Entry 6UQO (electron microscopy, 3.10 A resolution); this record covers chains I and J of the 22 polymer chains in the assembly.

Chain I (and J):
Molecule: ATP-dependent Clp endopeptidase proteolytic subunit ClpP
Organism: Escherichia coli (strain K12)
Notes: EC 3.4.21.92; chain J of this document is another copy of the same molecule, construct and numbering; everything in this record applies to it too
UniProt: A0A4V3YU15 (A0A4V3YU15_ECOLI); numbering as in UniProt (aligned over 15-206)
Chain sequence (192 residues; each row starts with the number of its first residue):
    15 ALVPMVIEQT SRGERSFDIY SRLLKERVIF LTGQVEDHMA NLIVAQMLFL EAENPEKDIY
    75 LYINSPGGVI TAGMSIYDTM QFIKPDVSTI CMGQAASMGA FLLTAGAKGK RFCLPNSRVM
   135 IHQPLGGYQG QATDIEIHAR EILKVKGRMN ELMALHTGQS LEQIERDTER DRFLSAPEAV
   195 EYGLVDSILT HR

How chain I and chain J interact:
Contacting residue pairs (52; chain I residue first):
  Arg26(I) with Arg26(J), hydrogen bond (side chain-backbone); Glu28(J), salt bridge
  Arg29(I) with Ile21(J); Glu28(J), salt bridge; Ser30(J)
  Phe31(I) with Ile21(J), hydrophobic
  Asp32(I) with Ala15(J)
  Tyr34(I) with Ala15(J), hydrophobic
  Ser35(I) with Pro18(J); Met19(J), hydrogen bond (side chain-backbone)
  Leu38(I) with Val20(J), hydrophobic
  His52(I) with Thr46(J)
  Asn55(I) with Tyr34(J), hydrogen bond; Phe44(J); Thr46(J); Met106(J)
  Leu56(I) with Leu16(J); Ile33(J), hydrophobic; Tyr34(J)
  Ala59(I) with Ile33(J); Leu37(J), hydrophobic
  Gln60(I) with Pro18(J); Ile33(J)
  Leu62(I) with Tyr76(J)
  Phe63(I) with Val20(J), hydrophobic; Ile33(J), hydrophobic; Arg36(J)
  Glu65(I) with Arg206(J), salt bridge
  Glu67(I) with Arg36(J), salt bridge
  Thr85(I) with Gly107(J); Gln108(J)
  Met88(I) with Asn130(J)
  Ser89(I) with Gly107(J)
  Tyr91(I) with Asn130(J)
  Asp92(I) with Leu128(J); Pro129(J); Asn130(J), hydrogen bond
  Gln95(I) with His205(J), hydrogen bond (backbone-side chain)
  Phe96(I) with Leu203(J), hydrophobic; Thr204(J); His205(J); Arg206(J), hydrogen bond (backbone-backbone)
  Gln145(I) with Arg184(J)
  Thr147(I) with Arg184(J)
  Asp148(I) with Arg184(J), salt bridge
  Ile151(I) with Arg184(J); Asp185(J)
  His152(I) with Asp185(J), salt bridge; Phe187(J)
  Glu155(I) with Arg132(J), salt bridge; Phe187(J)
  Arg162(I) with Asn130(J), hydrogen bond
Other interface residues (no listed pair), chain I (36 interface residues in all): Val17, Asp51, Lys98, Tyr142, Val159, Leu166
Other interface residues (no listed pair), chain J (35 interface residues in all): Gly27, Arg29, Gly47, Asn78, Ser131

Overview:
36 residues of chain I face 35 of chain J across their interface; the contacts include 7 hydrogen bonds and 7
salt bridges. Polar contacts include Arg26(I)-Glu28(J), Arg29(I)-Glu28(J) and Glu65(I)-Arg206(J).
Both chains are ATP-dependent Clp endopeptidase proteolytic subunit ClpP (Escherichia coli (strain K12)).
Entry 6UQO (ClpA/ClpP Engaged State bound to RepA-GFP) was determined by electron microscopy together with
6UQE, 6W1Z, 6W20, 6W21, 6W22, 6W23 and 6W24 from the same study.
